Entry 6TYZ (X-ray diffraction, 1.51 A resolution); this record covers chains A and B.

# Chain A
Molecule: X-ray repair cross-complementing protein 5
From: Xenopus laevis
Notes: EC 3.6.4.-; fragment: Ku80 von Willebrand domain
UniProt: A0A1L8EVE5 (A0A1L8EVE5_XENLA); residue numbers follow UniProt; this construct covers 1-169, 188-242
Sequence (231 residues; numbered -6 to 242; 18 numbers in that range are skipped by the numbering (no residue carries them; nothing is unmodelled there); the number before each row is that of its first residue; numbers below 1 keep their minus sign (Met-6 is residue -6)):
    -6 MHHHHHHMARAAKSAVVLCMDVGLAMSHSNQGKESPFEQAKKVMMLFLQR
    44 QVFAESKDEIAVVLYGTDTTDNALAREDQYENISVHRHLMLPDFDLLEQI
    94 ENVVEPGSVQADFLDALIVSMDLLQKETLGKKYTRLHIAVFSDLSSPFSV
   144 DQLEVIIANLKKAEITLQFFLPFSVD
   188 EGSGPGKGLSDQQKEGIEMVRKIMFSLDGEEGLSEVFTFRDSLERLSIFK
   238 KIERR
Unresolved in the structure: -6 to 5, 188-190, 236-242
Sequence notes: initiating methionine (-6); expression tag (-5 to 0); engineered mutation Ser190 (Cys in A0A1L8EVE5)
From the paper describing this entry:
  - contacts within the chain: Phe226-Ser229 (hydrogen bond)

# Chain B
Molecule: Glu-arg-lys-arg-ile-leu-pro-thr-trp-met-leu-ala
Notes: fragment: APLF Ku Binding Motif
Sequence (16 residues; numbered 179 to 194; the number before each row is that of its first residue):
   179 LAERKRILPTWMLAEH
Unresolved in the structure: 179-180, 193-194

# Chain A / chain B interface
Contacting residue pairs (34; chain A residue first):
  Asp71(A) - Arg182(B)
  Gln72(A) - Lys183(B)  hydrogen bond (side chain-backbone)
  Gln72(A) - Arg184(B)
  Gln72(A) - Ile185(B)  hydrogen bond (side chain-backbone)
  Tyr73(A) - Ile185(B)  hydrogen bond (side chain-backbone)
  Tyr73(A) - Leu186(B)
  Asp105(A) - Arg182(B)  salt bridge
  Asp105(A) - Arg184(B)  salt bridge
  Leu107(A) - Arg184(B)
  Asp108(A) - Arg182(B)  salt bridge
  Asp108(A) - Arg184(B)  salt bridge
  Ile111(A) - Arg184(B)
  Ile111(A) - Leu186(B)  hydrophobic
  Ile111(A) - Pro187(B)
  Ile111(A) - Met190(B)  hydrophobic
  Met114(A) - Trp189(B)
  Met114(A) - Met190(B)  hydrophobic
  Asp115(A) - Trp189(B)  hydrogen bond
  Gln118(A) - Trp189(B)
  Ser142(A) - Glu181(B)  hydrogen bond
  Ser142(A) - Arg182(B)  hydrogen bond (side chain-backbone)
  Ser142(A) - Arg184(B)  hydrogen bond (backbone-side chain)
  Val143(A) - Glu181(B)  hydrogen bond (backbone-side chain)
  Val143(A) - Arg184(B)
  Asp144(A) - Arg182(B)
  Asp144(A) - Lys183(B)
  Asp144(A) - Arg184(B)  hydrogen bond (backbone-side chain)
  Gln145(A) - Arg184(B)  hydrogen bond (side chain-backbone)
  Gln145(A) - Leu186(B)
  Val148(A) - Leu186(B)  hydrophobic
  Val148(A) - Met190(B)
  Ile149(A) - Met190(B)  hydrophobic
  Asn152(A) - Trp189(B)
  Asn152(A) - Met190(B)  hydrogen bond (side chain-backbone)
Also at the interface, not in a pair above, chain A (19 interface residues in all): Leu67, Phe141
Also at the interface, not in a pair above, chain B (10 interface residues in all): Leu191
From the paper, about this interface:
  - residue pairs: Leu67(A)-Pro187(B) (hydrophobic contact), Gln72(A)-Lys183(B) (hydrogen bond), Gln72(A)-Ile185(B) (hydrogen bond), Tyr73(A)-Pro187(B) (hydrophobic contact), Tyr73(A)-Leu186(B), Asp105(A)-Arg184(B), Asp108(A)-Arg184(B), Ile111(A)-Pro187(B) (hydrophobic contact), Asp115(A)-Trp189(B) (hydrogen bond), Ser142(A)-Arg184(B) (backbone contact), Asp144(A)-Arg184(B) (backbone contact)
  - interface residues, chain A: Leu67(A), Tyr73(A), Ile111(A)

# Summary
The interface between chain A and chain B involves 19 residues on one side and 10 on the other; the contacts
include 11 hydrogen bonds and 4 salt bridges. Among the polar pairs are Asp105(A)-Arg182(B),
Asp105(A)-Arg184(B) and Asp108(A)-Arg182(B). The paper describes hydrophobic contacts between Leu67(A) and
Pro187(B), Tyr73(A) and Pro187(B) and Ile111(A) and Pro187(B); hydrogen bonds between Gln72(A) and Lys183(B),
Gln72(A) and Ile185(B) and Asp115(A) and Trp189(B); contacts between Tyr73(A) and Leu186(B), Asp105(A) and
Arg184(B) and Asp108(A) and Arg184(B). From the paper: interface residues Leu67(A), Tyr73(A) and Ile111(A);
contacts within the chain involving Ser229(A) and Phe226(A).
Here chain A is X-ray repair cross-complementing protein 5 (Xenopus laevis) and chain B is
Glu-arg-lys-arg-ile-leu-pro-thr-trp-met-leu-ala. Entry 6TYZ (Structure of Ku80 von Willebrand domain complexed
with APLF Ku Binding Motif) was determined by X-ray diffraction, deposited together with 6TYT, 6TYU, 6TYV,
6TYW and 6TYX.
